PDB entry 6AE2 | X-ray diffraction, 2.70 A resolution | chains A and B

# Chain A (and B)
Protein: Csm3
Source organism: Thermoplasma volcanium (strain ATCC 51530 / DSM 4299 / JCM 9571 / NBRC 15438 / GSS1)
Notes: chain B of this document is another copy of the same molecule, construct and numbering; everything in this record applies to it too
Reference sequence: Q97CJ2 (Q97CJ2_THEVO); residues 1-229 here = UniProt positions 1-229
Sequence (249 residues; numbered -19 to 229; the number before each row is that of its first residue; numbers below 1 keep their minus sign (Met-19 is residue -19)):
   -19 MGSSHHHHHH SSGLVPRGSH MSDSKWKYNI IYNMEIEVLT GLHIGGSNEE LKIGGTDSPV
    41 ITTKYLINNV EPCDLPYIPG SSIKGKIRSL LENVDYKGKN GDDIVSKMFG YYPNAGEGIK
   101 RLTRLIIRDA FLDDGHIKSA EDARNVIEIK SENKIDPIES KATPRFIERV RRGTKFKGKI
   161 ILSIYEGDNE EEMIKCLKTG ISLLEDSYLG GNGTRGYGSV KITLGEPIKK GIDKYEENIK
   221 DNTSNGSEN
Not modelled in the structure: -19 to 4, 27-36, 92-101, 133-143, 217-229 (chain B: -19 to 4, 27-36, 92-101, 133-144, 217-229)
Construct notes: expression tag (-19 to 0)

# Interface between chain A and chain B
Residue-residue contacts (36):
  Leu19(A) with Phe111(B)
  Thr20(A) with Asp109(B); Phe111(B)
  Asn73(A) with Trp6(B)
  Val74(A) with Trp6(B), hydrophobic
  Tyr76(A) with Glu216(B)
  Glu128(A) with Ile41(B); Tyr57(B), hydrogen bond
  Lys130(A) with Ile41(B); Pro59(B); Ser61(B), hydrogen bond
  Glu132(A) with Ser61(B)
  Arg149(A) with Tyr57(B), hydrogen bond; Asp109(B), salt bridge
  Arg151(A) with Lys44(B)
  Arg152(A) with Phe111(B)
  Lys175(A) with Glu216(B), salt bridge
  Thr179(A) with Tyr215(B); Glu216(B)
  Ser182(A) with Tyr215(B)
  Leu183(A) with Tyr215(B), hydrophobic
  Glu185(A) with Arg108(B), hydrogen bond (backbone-side chain)
  Asp186(A) with Ile11(B); Arg108(B); Ile161(B); Lys210(B), salt bridge; Tyr215(B), hydrogen bond
  Ser187(A) with Arg108(B), hydrogen bond (backbone-side chain)
  Gly193(A) with Ile106(B)
  Thr194(A) with Lys64(B), hydrogen bond (backbone-side chain); Thr103(B)
  Arg195(A) with Gly60(B); Ser61(B), hydrogen bond (backbone-backbone)
  Gly196(A) with Ile107(B); Asp109(B)
  Ser199(A) with Arg108(B)
Other interface residues (no listed pair), chain A (25 interface residues in all): Gly21, Tyr188
Other interface residues (no listed pair), chain B (22 interface residues in all): Asn9, Thr43, Ile212

# Overview
The interface between chain A and chain B involves 25 residues on one side and 22 on the other, with 8
hydrogen bonds and 3 salt bridges. Polar pairs include Arg149(A)-Asp109(B), Lys175(A)-Glu216(B) and
Asp186(A)-Lys210(B).
Chain A and chain B are both Csm3 (Thermoplasma volcanium (strain ATCC 51530 / DSM 4299 / JCM 9571 / NBRC
15438 / GSS1)); the structure, Crystal structure of Csm3 of the type III-A CRISPR-Cas effector complex, was
determined by X-ray diffraction together with 6AE1 from the same study.
